Entry 5ILF (X-ray diffraction, 1.85 A resolution); this record covers chain A.

== Chain A ==
Protein: Lysozyme C
Organism: Gallus gallus
Notes: EC 3.2.1.17
UniProt: P00698 (LYSC_CHICK); residues 1-129 here correspond to UniProt positions 19-147 (UniProt number = residue number + 18)
Chain sequence (129 residues; numbered 1 to 129; the number before each row is that of its first residue):
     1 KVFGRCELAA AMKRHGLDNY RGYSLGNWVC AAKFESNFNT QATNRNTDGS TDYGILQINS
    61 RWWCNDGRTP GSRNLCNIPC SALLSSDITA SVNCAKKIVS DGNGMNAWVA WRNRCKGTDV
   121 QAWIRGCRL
Disulfide bonds: C6-C127, C30-C115, C64-C80, C76-C94
Ion coordination: platinum (II) ion near H15 (its only coordinating residue here); Na+: S60, C64, S72, R73
Swiss-Prot annotation at these positions:
  - active site: E35, D52
  - binding site (substrate): D101

== Summary ==
The Na+ site is built by S60, C64, S72 and R73. From UniProt: active-site residues E35 and D52 and
substrate-binding residue D101.
Chain A is Lysozyme C (Gallus gallus); the structure, The X-ray structure of the adduct formed in the reaction
between hen egg white lysozyme and ..., was determined by X-ray diffraction (same publication as 5IHG, 5II3
and 5ILC).
